PDB entry 5UH8 | X-ray diffraction, 4.18 A resolution (low resolution: residue-level contacts below are approximate; hydrogen-bond / salt-bridge calls are withheld) | chains C and F of the 9 polymer chains in the assembly

Chain C:
Protein: DNA-directed RNA polymerase subunit beta
Source organism: Mycobacterium tuberculosis (strain ATCC 25618 / H37Rv)
Notes: EC 2.7.7.6
UniProt: P9WGY9 (RPOB_MYCTU); residues 1-1178 here = UniProt positions 1-1178
Amino-acid sequence (1178 residues; each row starts with the number of its first residue):
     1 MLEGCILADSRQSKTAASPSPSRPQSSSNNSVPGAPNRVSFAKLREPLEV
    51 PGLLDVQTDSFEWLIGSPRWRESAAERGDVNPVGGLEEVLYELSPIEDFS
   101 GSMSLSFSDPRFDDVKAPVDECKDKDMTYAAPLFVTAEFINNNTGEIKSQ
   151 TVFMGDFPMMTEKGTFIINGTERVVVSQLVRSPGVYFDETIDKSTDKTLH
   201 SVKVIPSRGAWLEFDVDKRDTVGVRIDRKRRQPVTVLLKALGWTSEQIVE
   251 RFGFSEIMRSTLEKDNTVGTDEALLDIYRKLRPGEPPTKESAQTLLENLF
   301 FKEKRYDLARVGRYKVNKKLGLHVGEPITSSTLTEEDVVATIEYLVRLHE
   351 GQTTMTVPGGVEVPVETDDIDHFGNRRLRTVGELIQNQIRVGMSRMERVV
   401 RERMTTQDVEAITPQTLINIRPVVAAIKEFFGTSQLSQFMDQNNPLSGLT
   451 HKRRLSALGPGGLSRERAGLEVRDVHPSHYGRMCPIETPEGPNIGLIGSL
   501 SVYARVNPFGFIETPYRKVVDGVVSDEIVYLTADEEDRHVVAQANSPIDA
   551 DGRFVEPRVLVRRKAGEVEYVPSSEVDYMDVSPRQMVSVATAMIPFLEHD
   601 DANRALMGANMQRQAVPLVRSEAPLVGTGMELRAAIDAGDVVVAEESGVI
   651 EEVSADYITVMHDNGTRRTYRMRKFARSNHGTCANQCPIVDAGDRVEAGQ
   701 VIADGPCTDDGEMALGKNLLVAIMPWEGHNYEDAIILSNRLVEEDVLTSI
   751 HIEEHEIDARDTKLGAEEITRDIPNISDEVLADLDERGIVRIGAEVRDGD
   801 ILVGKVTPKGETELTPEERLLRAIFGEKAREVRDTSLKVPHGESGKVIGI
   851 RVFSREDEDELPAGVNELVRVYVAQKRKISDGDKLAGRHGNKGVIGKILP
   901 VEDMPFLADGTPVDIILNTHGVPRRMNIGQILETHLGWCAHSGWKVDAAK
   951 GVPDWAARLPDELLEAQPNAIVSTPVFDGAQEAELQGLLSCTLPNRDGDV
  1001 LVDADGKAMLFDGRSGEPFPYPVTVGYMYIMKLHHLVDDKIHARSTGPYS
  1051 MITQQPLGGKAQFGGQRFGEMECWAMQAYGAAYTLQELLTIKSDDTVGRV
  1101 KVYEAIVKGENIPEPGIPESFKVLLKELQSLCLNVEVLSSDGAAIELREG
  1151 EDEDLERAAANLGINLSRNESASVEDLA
Not modelled in the structure: 1-27, 1154-1178

Chain F:
Protein: RNA polymerase sigma factor SigA
Source organism: Mycobacterium tuberculosis (strain ATCC 25618 / H37Rv)
UniProt: P9WGI1 (SIGA_MYCTU); residue numbers follow UniProt; this construct covers 1-528
Amino-acid sequence (528 residues; each row starts with the number of its first residue):
     1 MAATKASTATDEPVKRTATKSPAASASGAKTGAKRTAAKSASGSPPAKRA
    51 TKPAARSVKPASAPQDTTTSTIPKRKTRAAAKSAAAKAPSARGHATKPRA
   101 PKDAQHEAATDPEDALDSVEELDAEPDLDVEPGEDLDLDAADLNLDDLED
   151 DVAPDADDDLDSGDDEDHEDLEAEAAVAPGQTADDDEEIAEPTEKDKASG
   201 DFVWDEDESEALRQARKDAELTASADSVRAYLKQIGKVALLNAEEEVELA
   251 KRIEAGLYATQLMTELSERGEKLPAAQRRDMMWICRDGDRAKNHLLEANL
   301 RLVVSLAKRYTGRGMAFLDLIQEGNLGLIRAVEKFDYTKGYKFSTYATWW
   351 IRQAITRAMADQARTIRIPVHMVEVINKLGRIQRELLQDLGREPTPEELA
   401 KEMDITPEKVLEIQQYAREPISLDQTIGDEGDSQLGDFIEDSEAVVAVDA
   451 VSFTLLQDQLQSVLDTLSEREAGVVRLRFGLTDGQPRTLDEIGQVYGVTR
   501 ERIRQIESKTMSKLRHPSRSQVLRDYLD
Not modelled in the structure: 1-206

Interface between chain C and chain F:
Residue-residue contacts - 68 pairs, chain C then chain F:
  Lys116(C) with Arg392(F)
  Val152(C) with Gln388(F)
  Phe153(C) with Leu387(F); Gln388(F); Gly391(F); Arg392(F)
  Arg279(C) with Ala215(F)
  Arg282(C) with Arg229(F)
  Pro283(C) with Ser224(F)
  Gly284(C) with Ala219(F); Thr222(F); Lys233(F)
  Glu285(C) with Ala219(F); Arg229(F)
  Pro287(C) with Leu212(F); Arg216(F)
  Lys289(C) with Asp207(F); Leu212(F)
  Arg398(C) with Lys308(F); Arg309(F); Thr311(F)
  Glu402(C) with Arg309(F)
  Gln415(C) with Gln388(F)
  Ile420(C) with Leu387(F)
  Arg421(C) with Gly380(F)
  Gln435(C) with Gly428(F)
  Arg465(C) with Glu430(F)
  Thr815(C) with Phe453(F)
  Pro816(C) with Phe479(F); Gly480(F)
  Glu817(C) with Leu456(F); Gln457(F); Leu460(F); Leu481(F)
  Arg819(C) with Arg478(F); Phe479(F); Pro486(F)
  Leu820(C) with Leu460(F); Val475(F)
  Leu821(C) with Leu456(F); Leu523(F); Tyr526(F)
  Ile824(C) with Leu514(F); Arg515(F); Leu523(F)
  Phe825(C) with Ser518(F); Leu523(F); Arg524(F); Leu527(F)
  Glu827(C) with Leu527(F)
  Arg855(C) with Leu411(F)
  Glu860(C) with Pro396(F)
  Ala863(C) with Leu411(F)
  Pro1048(C) with Glu440(F)
  Tyr1049(C) with Glu440(F); Asp441(F)
  Ser1050(C) with Asp441(F)
  Met1051(C) with Ile439(F); Glu440(F); Asp441(F)
  Gln1054(C) with Asp441(F)
  Leu1057(C) with Asp437(F); Phe438(F); Glu440(F)
  Tyr1103(C) with Ala447(F); Val448(F)
  Glu1104(C) with Val451(F)
  Val1107(C) with Val451(F)
Interface residues without a listed pair, chain C (49 interface residues in all): Pro132, Phe134, Asp156, Glu272, Leu275, Ala823, Gly1058, Gln1062, Arg1099, Val1100, Lys1108
Interface residues without a listed pair, chain F (58 interface residues in all): Ser209, Ala211, Glu220, Arg384, Glu393, Gln415, Asp429, Ser442, Ala444, Val445, Leu455, Met511

In short:
49 residues of chain C and 58 residues of chain F are in contact.
Here chain C is DNA-directed RNA polymerase subunit beta and chain F is RNA polymerase sigma factor SigA, both
from Mycobacterium tuberculosis (strain ATCC 25618 / H37Rv). Entry 5UH8 (Crystal structure of Mycobacterium
tuberculosis transcription initiation complex containing 4nt RNA) was determined by X-ray diffraction (same
publication as 5UH5, 5UH6, 5UH9, 5UHA, 5UHB, 5UHC and 4 further entries).
